Entry 2YCM (X-ray diffraction, 1.80 A resolution); this record covers chain A.

== Chain A ==
Name: 2-C-methyl-D-erythritol 4-phosphate cytidylyltransferase, chloroplastic
Source organism: Arabidopsis thaliana
Notes: EC 2.7.7.60; fragment: cytidyltransferase domain, residues 76-302
UniProtKB: P69834 (ISPD_ARATH); residues 76-302 here = UniProt positions 76-302
Amino-acid sequence (227 residues; each row starts with the number of its first residue):
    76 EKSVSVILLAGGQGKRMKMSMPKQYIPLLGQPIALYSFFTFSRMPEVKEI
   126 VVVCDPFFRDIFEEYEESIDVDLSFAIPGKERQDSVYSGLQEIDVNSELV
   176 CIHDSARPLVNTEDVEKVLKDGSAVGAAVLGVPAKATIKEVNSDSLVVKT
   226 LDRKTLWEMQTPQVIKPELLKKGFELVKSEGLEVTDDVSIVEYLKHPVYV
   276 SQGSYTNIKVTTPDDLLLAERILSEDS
Not modelled in the structure: 87-95, 227-229, 301-302
Sequence notes: conflict S149 (Arg in P69834)
Bound ions: Cd2+ near E138 (its only coordinating residue here)
Ligand contacts: 30A (6-benzyl-5-chloro-7-hydroxypyrazolo[1,5-a]pyrimidine-3-carboxylic acid): R157, Q158, V161, I177, A202, A203, V204, Q238, V239, I240, L245, V259, D261, D262, V263, S264, I265, V266, V273

== Overview ==
Chain A binds compound 30A.
Chain A is 2-C-methyl-D-erythritol 4-phosphate cytidylyltransferase, chloroplastic (Arabidopsis thaliana); the
structure, Inhibitors of herbicidal target IspD, was determined by X-ray diffraction.
